7CQW - chains A and B of the 3 polymer chains in the assembly; structure by X-ray diffraction, 2.30 A resolution.

Chain A (and B):
Molecule: Type III glutamate--ammonia ligase
Source organism: Rhodovulum sp. 12E13
Notes: EC 6.3.1.2; chain B of this document is another copy of the same molecule, construct and numbering; everything in this record applies to it too
Reference sequence: A0A369R1N0 (A0A369R1N0_9RHOB); residue numbers follow UniProt; this construct covers 1-430
Amino-acid sequence (450 residues; each row starts with the number of its first residue; numbers below 1 keep their minus sign (Met-19 is residue -19)):
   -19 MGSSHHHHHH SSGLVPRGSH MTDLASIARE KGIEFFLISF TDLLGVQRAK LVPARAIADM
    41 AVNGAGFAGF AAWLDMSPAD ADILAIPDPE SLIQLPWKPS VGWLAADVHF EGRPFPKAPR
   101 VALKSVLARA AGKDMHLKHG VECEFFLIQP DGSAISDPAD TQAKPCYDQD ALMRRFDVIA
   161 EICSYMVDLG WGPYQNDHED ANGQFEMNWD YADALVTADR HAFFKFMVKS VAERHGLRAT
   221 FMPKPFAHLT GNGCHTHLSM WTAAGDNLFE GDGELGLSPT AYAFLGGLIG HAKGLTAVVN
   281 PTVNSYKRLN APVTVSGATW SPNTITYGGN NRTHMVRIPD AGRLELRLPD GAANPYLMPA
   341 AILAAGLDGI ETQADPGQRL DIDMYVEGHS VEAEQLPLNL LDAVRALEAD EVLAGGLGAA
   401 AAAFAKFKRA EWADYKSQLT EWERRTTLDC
Disordered / not traced: -19 to 0 (chain B: -19 to 1)
Sequence notes: initiating methionine (-19); expression tag (-18 to 0)
Residues lining bound ligands: ADP (adenosine-5'-diphosphate): Lys118, His119, Gly120, Val121, Glu122, Tyr174, Gln175, Trp189, Asp190, Tyr191, His237, Leu238, Ser239, Trp241, Asn247, Arg312, Arg317, Pro319, Gly322, Arg323
Reported in the primary citation:
  - conformationally variable residues (loop rearrangement): Lys287 to Ile305
  - mutagenesis - Y147A, Y174A, R317A: decreased stability
  - catalytic residues: Asp177, Glu186 (proposed by the authors, not directly observed)

Interface between chain A and chain B:
Contacting residue pairs (64; chain A residue first):
  Gln142(A) with Val26(B)
  Lys144(A) with Arg28(B), hydrogen bond (backbone-side chain); Phe50(B); Ala51(B); Ala52(B), hydrogen bond (side chain-backbone); Trp53(B)
  Pro145(A) with Arg28(B)
  Cys146(A) with Arg28(B), hydrogen bond (backbone-side chain); Ala51(B), hydrophobic
  Tyr147(A) with Gln27(B); Arg28(B); Ala29(B), hydrogen bond (backbone-backbone); Phe47(B), hydrophobic; Ala48(B), hydrogen bond (side chain-backbone)
  Asp148(A) with Val26(B); Gln27(B)
  Gln149(A) with Ser19(B), hydrogen bond; Gln27(B), hydrogen bond (backbone-backbone); Ala29(B); Trp83(B); Phe206(B)
  Asp150(A) with Phe206(B)
  Leu152(A) with Ala29(B); Leu31(B)
  Met153(A) with Leu17(B), hydrophobic; Leu75(B), hydrophobic
  Arg154(A) with Glu213(B), salt bridge
  Phe156(A) with Leu31(B), hydrophobic; Lys78(B); Val81(B), hydrophobic
  Ala160(A) with Phe15(B)
  Cys163(A) with Phe15(B), hydrophobic
  Ser164(A) with Phe15(B)
  Gly172(A) with Arg35(B)
  Pro173(A) with Pro33(B); Arg35(B), hydrogen bond (backbone-side chain)
  Tyr174(A) with Val32(B); Pro33(B); Ala36(B); Met40(B)
  Gln175(A) with Lys30(B), hydrogen bond; Leu31(B); Pro33(B); Met40(B)
  Asn176(A) with Lys30(B); Leu31(B), hydrogen bond (backbone-backbone)
  Asp177(A) with Lys30(B), salt bridge
  Asp180(A) with Ala51(B)
  Asp190(A) with Arg35(B), salt bridge
  Val295(A) with Phe50(B)
  Ser296(A) with Phe50(B); Ala51(B)
  Thr299(A) with Pro58(B)
  Asn310(A) with Ala59(B); Asp60(B); Ala61(B)
  Asn311(A) with Ala59(B)
  Arg312(A) with Pro58(B); Asp62(B), salt bridge
  Thr313(A) with Pro58(B)
  Ile362(A) with Ala59(B)
  Asp363(A) with Ser57(B); Pro58(B); Ala59(B)
Other interface residues (no listed pair), chain A (36 interface residues in all): Asp157, Ile159, Val167, Tyr365

In short:
36 residues of chain A and 32 residues of chain B are in contact, with 10 hydrogen bonds and 4 salt bridges.
Among the polar pairs are Arg154(A)-Glu213(B), Asp177(A)-Lys30(B) and Asp190(A)-Arg35(B). Ligands of chain A:
ADP. From the paper: catalytic residues Asp177(A) and Glu186(A); Y147A, Y174A and R317A of chain A reduce
stability.
Both chains are Type III glutamate--ammonia ligase (Rhodovulum sp. 12E13). Entry 7CQW (GmaS/ADP
complex-Conformation 1) was determined by X-ray diffraction (same publication as 7CQL, 7CQN, 7CQQ, 7CQU and
7CQX).
